7AEW - chains CCC and BBB of the 3 polymer chains in the assembly; structure by X-ray diffraction, 1.20 A resolution.

[Chain CCC (and BBB)]
Name: Aminopeptidase N
Notes: EC 3.4.11.2; chain BBB of this document is another copy of the same molecule, construct and numbering; everything in this record applies to it too
Reference sequence: P15144 (AMPN_HUMAN); residue numbers follow UniProt; this construct covers 36-73
Chain sequence (38 residues; numbered 36 to 73; the number before each row is that of its first residue):
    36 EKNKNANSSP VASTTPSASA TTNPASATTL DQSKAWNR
Unresolved in the structure: 36-39, 47-73 (chain BBB: 36-59, 67-73)
Modified / non-standard residues: Ser-43 (phosphoserine; SEP); Thr-63 (phosphothreonine; TPO)
What the authors report for this chain:
  - post-translational modification sites: Ser-43, Thr-63
  - binding site for 14-3-3 protein sigma: Thr-63

[Interface between chain CCC and chain BBB]
Contacting residue pairs (24):
  Asn-40(CCC) / Ala-60(BBB)  hydrogen bond (backbone-backbone)
  Asn-40(CCC) / Ser-61(BBB)  hydrogen bond (backbone-backbone)
  Asn-40(CCC) / Ala-62(BBB)
  Ala-41(CCC) / Ala-60(BBB)  hydrogen bond (backbone-backbone)
  Ala-41(CCC) / Ser-61(BBB)  hydrogen bond (backbone-side chain)
  Ala-41(CCC) / Ala-62(BBB)  hydrogen bond (backbone-backbone)
  Ala-41(CCC) / Thr-63(BBB)
  Asn-42(CCC) / Ser-61(BBB)  hydrogen bond (backbone-backbone)
  Asn-42(CCC) / Ala-62(BBB)  hydrogen bond (backbone-backbone)
  Asn-42(CCC) / Thr-63(BBB)  hydrogen bond (backbone-backbone)
  Ser-43(CCC) / Ser-61(BBB)  hydrogen bond (backbone-backbone)
  Ser-43(CCC) / Ala-62(BBB)  hydrogen bond (backbone-backbone)
  Ser-43(CCC) / Thr-63(BBB)  hydrogen bond (backbone-backbone)
  Ser-43(CCC) / Thr-64(BBB)  hydrogen bond (backbone-backbone)
  Ser-44(CCC) / Thr-63(BBB)  hydrogen bond (backbone-backbone)
  Ser-44(CCC) / Thr-64(BBB)  hydrogen bond
  Ser-44(CCC) / Leu-65(BBB)  hydrogen bond (backbone-backbone)
  Pro-45(CCC) / Thr-63(BBB)
  Pro-45(CCC) / Thr-64(BBB)
  Pro-45(CCC) / Leu-65(BBB)  hydrogen bond (backbone-backbone)
  Pro-45(CCC) / Asp-66(BBB)  hydrogen bond (backbone-backbone)
  Val-46(CCC) / Thr-64(BBB)
  Val-46(CCC) / Leu-65(BBB)  hydrogen bond (backbone-backbone)
  Val-46(CCC) / Asp-66(BBB)  hydrogen bond (backbone-backbone)

[Overview]
The chain CCC/chain BBB interface involves 7 residues from each chain; the contacts include 19 hydrogen bonds.
Among the polar pairs are Ala-41(CCC)/Ser-61(BBB), Ser-44(CCC)/Thr-64(BBB) and Asn-40(CCC)/Ala-60(BBB). The
paper reports a binding site for 14-3-3 protein sigma at Thr-63(CCC); modification sites Ser-43(CCC) and
Thr-63(CCC).
Chain CCC and chain BBB are both Aminopeptidase N; the structure, 14-3-3 sigma bound to bis-phosphorylated
aminopeptidase N (APN, CD13) via canonical and non-canonical binding motifs, was determined by X-ray
diffraction, deposited together with 6XWD.
